PDB entry 4PM1 | X-ray diffraction, 1.23 A resolution | chains A and B

Chain A (and B):
Name: Transthyretin
Source organism: Homo sapiens
Notes: chain B of this document is another copy of the same molecule, construct and numbering; everything in this record applies to it too
UniProtKB: P02766 (TTHY_HUMAN); residues 1-127 here correspond to UniProt positions 21-147 (UniProt number = residue number + 20)
Amino-acid sequence (127 residues; row label = number of the first residue in the row):
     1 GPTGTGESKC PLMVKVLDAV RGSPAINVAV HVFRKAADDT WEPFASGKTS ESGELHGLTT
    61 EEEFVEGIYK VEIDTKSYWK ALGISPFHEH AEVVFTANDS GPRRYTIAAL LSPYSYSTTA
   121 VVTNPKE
Disordered / not traced: 1-8, 126-127 (chain B: 1-9, 125-127)
Residues lining bound ligands: 16-alpha-bromo-estradiol (ESZ; (14beta,16alpha,17alpha)-16-bromoestra-1,3,5(10)-triene-3,17-diol): K15, L17, E54, T106, A108, A109, L110, S117, T118, T119
UniProt features mapped onto this chain:
  - binding site (L-thyroxine): K15, E54, S117
  - modified residue: C10 (Sulfocysteine), E42 (4-carboxyglutamate), S52 (Phosphoserine)
  - glycosylation: N98 (N-linked (GlcNAc...) asparagine)
From the paper describing this entry:
  - binding site for 16-alpha-bromo-estradiol: S117, T119

Chain A / chain B interface:
Residue-residue contacts - 42 pairs, chain A then chain B:
  F87(A) with F95(B), hydrophobic; Y105(B), hydrophobic; I107(B), hydrophobic; A120(B), hydrophobic; V122(B), hydrophobic
  H88(A) with V93(B); V94(B)
  E89(A) with V94(B), hydrogen bond (backbone-backbone); F95(B); T96(B), hydrogen bond
  E92(A) with E92(B); V94(B); Y116(B), hydrogen bond (backbone-side chain)
  V93(A) with H88(B)
  V94(A) with H88(B); E89(B), hydrogen bond (backbone-backbone); H90(B); E92(B)
  F95(A) with F87(B), hydrophobic
  T96(A) with K76(B); E89(B), hydrogen bond
  Y105(A) with F87(B), hydrophobic
  I107(A) with F87(B), hydrophobic
  Y114(A) with T119(B); A120(B), hydrogen bond (backbone-backbone); V122(B), hydrophobic
  S115(A) with T118(B), hydrogen bond (side chain-backbone); T119(B), hydrogen bond
  Y116(A) with E92(B), hydrogen bond (side chain-backbone); Y116(B), hydrogen bond; S117(B); T118(B), hydrogen bond (backbone-backbone)
  S117(A) with Y116(B); S117(B)
  T118(A) with S115(B), hydrogen bond (backbone-side chain); Y116(B), hydrogen bond (backbone-backbone)
  T119(A) with Y114(B), hydrogen bond (side chain-backbone); S115(B), hydrogen bond
  A120(A) with F87(B), hydrophobic; Y114(B), hydrogen bond (backbone-backbone)
  V122(A) with F87(B), hydrophobic; Y114(B), hydrophobic
Other interface residues (no listed pair), chain A (22 interface residues in all): I68, K70, K76, H90
Other interface residues (no listed pair), chain B (21 interface residues in all): I68

In short:
The interface between chain A and chain B involves 22 residues on one side and 21 on the other; the contacts
include 16 hydrogen bonds. Polar contacts include E89(A)-T96(B), E92(A)-Y116(B) and S115(A)-T118(B). Bound to
chain A: 16-alpha-bromo-estradiol. From UniProt: 3 L-thyroxine-binding residues on chain A. From the paper: a
binding site for 16-alpha-bromo-estradiol at S117(A) and T119(A).
Chain A and chain B are both Transthyretin (Homo sapiens); the structure, Human transthyretin (TTR) complexed
with 16-alpha-bromo-estradiol, was determined by X-ray diffraction together with 4PME and 4PMF from the same
study.
